Entry 7JWI (X-ray diffraction, 3.02 A resolution); this record covers chains C and E of the 5 polymer chains in the assembly.

# Chain C
Protein: Nucleoprotein
Notes: fragment: NP-366 epitope
UniProtKB: Q9Q0U8 (NCAP_I96A0); residues 1-9 here correspond to UniProt positions 366-374 (UniProt number = residue number + 365)
Amino-acid sequence (9 residues; each row starts with the number of its first residue):
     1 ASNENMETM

# Chain E
Protein: B17.R2 TCR beta chain
Organism: Mus musculus
Amino-acid sequence (243 residues; row label = number of the first residue in the row; note: 13 numbers in that range are skipped by the numbering (no residue carries them; nothing is unmodelled there)):
     1 DTTVKQNPRY KLARVGKPVN LICSQTMNHD T
    39 MYWYQKKPNQ APKLLLFYYD KIL
    66 NREADT
    73 FEKFQSSRPN N
    85 SFCSLYIGSA GLEYSAMYLC ASSRDLGRDT QYFGPGTRLT VLEDLKNVFP PEVAVFEPSE
   145 AEISHTQKAT LVCLATGFYP DHVELSWWVN GKEVHSGVCT DPQPLKEQPA LNDSRYALSS
   205 RLRVSATFWQ NPRNHFRCQV QFYGLSENDE WTQDRAKPVT QIVSAEAWGR AD
Disordered / not traced: 1-2, 256
Disulfide bonds: C23-C104, C157-C222

# How chain C and chain E interact
Residue-residue contacts - 8 pairs, chain C then chain E:
  E4(C) with K59(E), salt bridge
  M6(C) with I60(E); L61(E)
  E7(C) with L61(E); R67(E), salt bridge
  T8(C) with I60(E); L61(E), hydrogen bond (backbone-backbone); N66(E), hydrogen bond
Also at the interface, not in a pair above, chain C (5 interface residues in all): N5
Interface features reported in the paper:
  - pairs named by the authors: E4(C)-K59(E), M6(C)-I60(E), E7(C)-L61(E), E7(C)-R67(E), T8(C)-I60(E), T8(C)-L61(E), T8(C)-N66(E)

# Summary
Chain C and chain E each contribute 5 residues to their interface, with 2 hydrogen bonds and 2 salt bridges.
Polar pairs include E4(C)-K59(E), E7(C)-R67(E) and T8(C)-N66(E). The authors report contacts between E4(C) and
K59(E), M6(C) and I60(E) and E7(C) and L61(E) among others.
Chain C is Nucleoprotein and chain E is B17.R2 TCR beta chain (Mus musculus); the structure, Crystal structure
of B17.R2 TCR in complex with H2D-b-NP366, was determined by X-ray diffraction together with 7JWJ from the
same study.
